3D0Z - chain A; structure by X-ray diffraction, 2.50 A resolution.

== Chain A ==
Name: Glutathione S-transferase class-mu 26 kDa isozyme
Source organism: Schistosoma japonicum
Notes: EC 2.5.1.18
Reference sequence: P08515 (GST26_SCHJA); residues 1-214 here = UniProt positions 1-214
Amino-acid sequence (214 residues; each row starts with the number of its first residue):
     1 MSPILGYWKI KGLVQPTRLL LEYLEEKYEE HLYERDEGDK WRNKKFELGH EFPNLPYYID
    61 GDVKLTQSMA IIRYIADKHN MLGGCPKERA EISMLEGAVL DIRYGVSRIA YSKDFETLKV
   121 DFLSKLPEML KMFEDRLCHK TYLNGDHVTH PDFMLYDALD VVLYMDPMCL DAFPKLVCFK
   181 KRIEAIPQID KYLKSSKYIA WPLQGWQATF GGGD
Sequence notes: engineered mutation His-50 (Leu in P08515)
Curated features (UniProtKB/Swiss-Prot):
  - binding site (glutathione): Tyr-7, Trp-8, Trp-41 to Lys-45, Asn-54, Leu-55, Gln-67, Ser-68
  - binding site (substrate): Tyr-111
Small-molecule neighbours: glutathione (GSH): Tyr-7, Trp-8, Leu-13, Trp-41, Lys-45, Asn-54, Leu-55, Pro-56, Thr-66, Gln-67, Ser-68, Met-69, Gly-97, Asp-101, Tyr-104
What the authors report for this chain:
  - conformationally variable residues (order/disorder transition): Trp-41 to Gly-49
  - contacts within the chain: His-50/Thr-66

== In short ==
Ligands of chain A: glutathione. Curated annotation (UniProt) lists 11 glutathione-binding residues and
substrate-binding residue Tyr-111. The paper reports conformational variability at Trp-41; contacts within the
chain involving His-50 and Thr-66.
Chain A is Glutathione S-transferase class-mu 26 kDa isozyme (Schistosoma japonicum); the structure,
Structural charcaterization of an engineered allosteric protein, was determined by X-ray diffraction,
deposited together with 3CRT and 3CRU.
